6S6U - chains B and G of the 10 polymer chains in the assembly; structure by electron microscopy, 3.50 A resolution.

# Chain B
Molecule: Glutamate synthase [NADPH] large chain
Organism: Azospirillum brasilense
Notes: EC 1.4.1.13
UniProtKB: Q05755 (GLTB_AZOBR); residues -35 to 1479 here correspond to UniProt positions 1-1515 (UniProt number = residue number + 36)
Sequence (1515 residues; each row starts with the number of its first residue; numbers below 1 keep their minus sign (Met-35 is residue -35)):
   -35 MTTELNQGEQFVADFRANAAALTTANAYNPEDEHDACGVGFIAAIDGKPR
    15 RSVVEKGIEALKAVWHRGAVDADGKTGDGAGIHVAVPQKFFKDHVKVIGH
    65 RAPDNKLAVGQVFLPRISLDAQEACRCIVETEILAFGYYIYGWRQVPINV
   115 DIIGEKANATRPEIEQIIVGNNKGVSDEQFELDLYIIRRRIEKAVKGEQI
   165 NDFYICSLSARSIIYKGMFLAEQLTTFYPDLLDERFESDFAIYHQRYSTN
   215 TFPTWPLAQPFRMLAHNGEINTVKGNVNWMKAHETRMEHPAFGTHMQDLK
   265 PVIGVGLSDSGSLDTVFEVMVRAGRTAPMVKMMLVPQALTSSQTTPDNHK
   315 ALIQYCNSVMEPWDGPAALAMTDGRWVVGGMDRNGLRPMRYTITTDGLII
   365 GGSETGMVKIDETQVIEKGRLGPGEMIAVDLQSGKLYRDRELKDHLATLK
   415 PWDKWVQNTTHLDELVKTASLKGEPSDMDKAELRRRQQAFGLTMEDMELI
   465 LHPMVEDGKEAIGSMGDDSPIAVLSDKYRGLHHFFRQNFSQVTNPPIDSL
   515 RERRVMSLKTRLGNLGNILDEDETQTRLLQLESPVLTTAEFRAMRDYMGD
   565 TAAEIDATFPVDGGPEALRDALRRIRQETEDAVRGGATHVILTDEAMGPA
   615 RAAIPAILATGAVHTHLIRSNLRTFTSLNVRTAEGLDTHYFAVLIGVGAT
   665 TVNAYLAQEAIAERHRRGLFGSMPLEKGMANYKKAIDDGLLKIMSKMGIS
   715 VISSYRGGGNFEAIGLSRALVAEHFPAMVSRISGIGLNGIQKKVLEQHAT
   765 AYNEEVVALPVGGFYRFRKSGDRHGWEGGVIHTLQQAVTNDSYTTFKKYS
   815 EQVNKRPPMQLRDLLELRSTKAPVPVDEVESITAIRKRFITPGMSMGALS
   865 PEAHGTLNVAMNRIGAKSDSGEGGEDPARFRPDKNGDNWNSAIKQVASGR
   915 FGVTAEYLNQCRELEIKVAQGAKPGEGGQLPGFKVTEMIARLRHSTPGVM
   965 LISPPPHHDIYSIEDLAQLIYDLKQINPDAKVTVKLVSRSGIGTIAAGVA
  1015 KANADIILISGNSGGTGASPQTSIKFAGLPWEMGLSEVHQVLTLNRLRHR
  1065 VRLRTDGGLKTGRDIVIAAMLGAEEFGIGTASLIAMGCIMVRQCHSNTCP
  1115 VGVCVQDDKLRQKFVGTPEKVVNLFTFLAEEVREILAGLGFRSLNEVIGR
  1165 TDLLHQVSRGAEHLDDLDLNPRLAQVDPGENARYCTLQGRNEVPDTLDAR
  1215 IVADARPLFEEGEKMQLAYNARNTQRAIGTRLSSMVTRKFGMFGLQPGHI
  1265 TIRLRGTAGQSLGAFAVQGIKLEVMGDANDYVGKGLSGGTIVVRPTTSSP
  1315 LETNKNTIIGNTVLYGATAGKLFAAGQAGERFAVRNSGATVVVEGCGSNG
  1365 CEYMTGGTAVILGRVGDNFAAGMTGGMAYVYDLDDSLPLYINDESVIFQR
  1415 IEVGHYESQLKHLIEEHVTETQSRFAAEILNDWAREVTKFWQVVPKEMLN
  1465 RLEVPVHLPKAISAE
Not modelled in the structure: -35 to 0, 1473-1479
Bound ions: 3Fe-4S cluster Fe: Cys1102, Cys1108, Cys1113
Ligand contacts:
  - 3Fe-4S cluster (F3S): Met479, Cys1102, Ile1103, Met1104, Val1105, Arg1106, Gln1107, Cys1108, Cys1113, Pro1114, Val1117, Cys1118
  - FMN (flavin mononucleotide): Pro856, Gly857, Met858, Ser859, Ala862, Leu863, Glu886, Gln909, Lys931, Gln934, Lys999, Ser1024, Ser1027, Gly1028, Gly1029, Thr1030, Gly1031, Asp1070, Gly1071, Gly1072, Ile1092, Gly1093, Thr1094, Leu1097, Cys1118
UniProt features mapped onto this chain:
  - active site: Cys1 (For GATase activity)
  - binding site (FMN): Leu1049 to Arg1106
  - binding site ([3Fe-4S] cluster): Cys1102, Cys1108, Cys1113

# Chain G
Molecule: Glutamate synthase [NADPH] small chain
Organism: Azospirillum brasilense
Notes: EC 1.4.1.13
UniProtKB: Q05756 (GLTD_AZOBR); residue numbers follow UniProt; this construct covers 1-482
Sequence (482 residues; each row starts with the number of its first residue):
     1 MANQRMLGFVHTAQRMPDKRPAAERRQDFAEIYARFSDERANEQANRCSQ
    51 CGVPFCQVHCPVSNNIPDWLKLTSEGRLEEAYEVSQATNNFPEICGRICP
   101 QDRLCEGNCVIEQSTHGAVTIGSVEKYINDTAWDQGWVKPRTPSRELGLS
   151 VGVIGAGPAGLAAAEELRAKGYEVHVYDRYDRMGGLLVYGIPGFKLEKSV
   201 VERRVKLLADAGVIYHPNFEVGRDASLPELRRKHVAVLVATGVYKARDIK
   251 APGSGLGNIVAALDYLTTSNKVSLGDTVEAYENGSLNAAGKHVVVLGGGD
   301 TAMDCVRTAIRQGATSVKCLYRRDRKNMPGSQREVAHAEEEGVEFIWQAA
   351 PEGFTGDTVVTGVRAVRIHLGVADATGRQTPQVIEGSEFTVQADLVIKAL
   401 GFEPEDLPNAFDEPELKVTRWGTLLVDHRTKMTNMDGVFAAGDIVRGASL
   451 VVWAIRDGRDAAEGIHAYAKAKAEAPVAVAAE
Not modelled in the structure: 1-3, 476-482
Bound ions: 4Fe-4S cluster Fe site 1: Cys48, Cys51, Cys56, Cys109; 4Fe-4S cluster Fe site 2: Cys60, Cys99, Cys105, Glu125
Ligand contacts:
  - FAD (flavin-adenine dinucleotide): Ile98, Pro100, Ile154, Gly155, Ala156, Gly157, Pro158, Ala159, Gly160, Tyr177, Asp178, Arg179, Tyr180, Gly185, Leu186, Gly190, Ile191, Phe219, Glu220, Val221, Ala240, Thr241, Gly242, Val243, Tyr244, Leu266, Asp300, Thr301, Asp304, Phe402, Asp443, Ser449, Leu450, Val451, Ala454
  - 4Fe-4S cluster (SF4), molecule 1: Cys48, Ser49, Gln50, Cys51, Pro54, Phe55, Cys56, Pro67, Leu70, Cys109, Val110, Ile111, Val119, Ile121
  - 4Fe-4S cluster (SF4), molecule 2: Cys60, Pro61, Asn64, Ile66, Asn89, Cys95, Gly96, Cys99, Gln101, Leu104, Cys105, Ile121, Gly122, Glu125, Val452
UniProt features mapped onto this chain:
  - binding site ([4Fe-4S] cluster): Cys95, Cys99, Cys105, Cys109

# Chain B / chain G interface
Pairs across the interface (8; chain B residue first):
  Arg1438(B) with Ala375(G)
  Ala1441(B) with Val372(G)
  Glu1442(B) with Gly371(G); Val372(G), hydrogen bond (side chain-backbone)
  Asn1445(B) with His369(G); Leu370(G), hydrogen bond (side chain-backbone); Val372(G)
  Asp1446(B) with His369(G), salt bridge
Other interface residues (no listed pair), chain B (6 interface residues in all): Arg1449
Other interface residues (no listed pair), chain G (7 interface residues in all): Ala373, Ile384

# Overview
6 residues of chain B and 7 residues of chain G are in contact, with 2 hydrogen bonds and 1 salt bridge. Polar
contacts include Asp1446(B)-His369(G), Glu1442(B)-Val372(G) and Asn1445(B)-Leu370(G). Chain B binds flavin
mononucleotide and 3Fe-4S cluster.
Here chain B is Glutamate synthase [NADPH] large chain and chain G is Glutamate synthase [NADPH] small chain,
both from Azospirillum brasilense. Entry 6S6U (Structure of Azospirillum brasilense Glutamate Synthase in a6b4
oligomeric state) was determined by electron microscopy (same publication as 6S6S, 6S6T and 6S6X).
